Entry 8KD6 (electron microscopy, 3.07 A resolution); this record covers chains R and Y of the 16 polymer chains in the assembly.

# Chain R
Name: Histone H2B 1.1
From: Xenopus laevis
UniProtKB: P02281 (H2B11_XENLA); residues 1-122 here correspond to UniProt positions 5-126 (UniProt number = residue number + 4)
Chain sequence (122 residues; numbered 1 to 122; the number before each row is that of its first residue):
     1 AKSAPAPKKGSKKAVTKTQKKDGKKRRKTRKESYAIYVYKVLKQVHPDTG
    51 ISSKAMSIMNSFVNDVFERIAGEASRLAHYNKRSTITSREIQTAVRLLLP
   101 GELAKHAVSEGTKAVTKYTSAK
Disordered / not traced: 1-27, 121-122
Sequence notes: engineered mutation Thr29 (Ser33 in P02281)
Swiss-Prot annotation at these positions:
  - modified residue: Lys2 (N6-acetyllysine), Lys9 (N6-acetyllysine), Ser11 (Phosphoserine), Lys12 (N6-acetyllysine), Lys17 (N6-acetyllysine)
  - glycosylation: Ser109 (O-linked (GlcNAc) serine)
  - cross-link: Lys117 (Glycyl lysine isopeptide (Lys-Gly) (interchain with G-Cter in ubiquitin))

# Chain Y
Molecule: 187bp DNA
Sequence (187 nucleotides; numbered -93 to 93; the number before each row is that of its first residue; numbers below 1 keep their minus sign (DG-93 is residue -93)):
   -93 GGACCCTATACGCGGCCGCCCTGGAGAATCCCGGTGCCGAGGCCGCTCAA
   -43 TTGGTCGTAGACAGCTCTAGCACCGCTTAAACGCACGTACGCGCTGTCCC
     7 CCGCGTTTTAACCGCCAAGGGGATTACTCCCTAGTCTCCAGGCACGTGTC
    57 AGATATATACATCCTGTTCTAGAGCGGCCGCCACCGC
Disordered / not traced: -93 to -76, 89-93

# Chain R / chain Y interface
Contacting residue pairs (16):
  Thr29(R) with DT30(Y), hydrogen bond to the phosphate
  Arg30(R) with DC-46(Y), hydrogen bond to the sugar; DA-45(Y), sugar contact
  Tyr39(R) with DG-53(Y), hydrogen bond to the phosphate; DG-52(Y), phosphate contact
  Gly50(R) with DG-53(Y), phosphate contact
  Ile51(R) with DA-54(Y), sugar contact; DG-53(Y), hydrogen bond to the phosphate
  Ser52(R) with DA-54(Y), phosphate contact
  Ser53(R) with DA-54(Y), hydrogen bond to the phosphate
  Arg83(R) with DG-34(Y), salt bridge to the phosphate; DA-33(Y), salt bridge to the phosphate
  Ser84(R) with DA-35(Y), sugar contact; DG-34(Y), hydrogen bond to the phosphate
  Thr85(R) with DA-35(Y), phosphate contact; DG-34(Y), phosphate contact
Other interface residues (no listed pair), chain R (13 interface residues in all): Glu32, Lys54, Lys82

# Summary
13 residues of chain R and 9 residues of chain Y are in contact, with 6 hydrogen bonds and 2 salt bridges.
Polar pairs include Arg30(R)-DC-46(Y), Thr29(R)-DT30(Y) and Tyr39(R)-DG-53(Y).
Chain R is Histone H2B 1.1 (Xenopus laevis) and chain Y is 187bp DNA; the structure, Rpd3S in complex with
nucleosome with H3K36MLA modification and 187bp DNA, class3, was determined by electron microscopy together
with 8KC7, 8KD2, 8KD3, 8KD4, 8KD5 and 8KD7 from the same study.
